Entry 6CDO (X-ray diffraction, 2.10 A resolution); this record covers chains A and C of the 3 polymer chains in the assembly.

== Chain A ==
Name: vFP16.02 Fab heavy chain
From: Mus musculus
Notes: antibody fragment or engineered binder
Chain sequence (230 residues; each row starts with the number of its first residue):
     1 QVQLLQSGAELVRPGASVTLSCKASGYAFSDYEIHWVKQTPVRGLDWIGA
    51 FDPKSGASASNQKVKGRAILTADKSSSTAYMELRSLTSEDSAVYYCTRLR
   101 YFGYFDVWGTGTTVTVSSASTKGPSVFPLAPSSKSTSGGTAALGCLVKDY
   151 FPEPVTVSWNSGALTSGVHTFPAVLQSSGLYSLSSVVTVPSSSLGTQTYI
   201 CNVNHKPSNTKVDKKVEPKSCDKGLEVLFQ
Disulfides: C22-C96, C145-C201

== Chain C ==
Name: HIV-1 fusion peptide 512-519
Chain sequence (8 residues; each row starts with the number of its first residue):
   512 AVGIGAVF

== How chain A and chain C interact ==
Pairs across the interface - 20 pairs, chain A then chain C:
  E33(A) - G514(C)
  E33(A) - I515(C)  hydrogen bond (side chain-backbone)
  E33(A) - G516(C)  hydrogen bond (side chain-backbone)
  A50(A) - I515(C)
  D52(A) - G516(C)
  S55(A) - G516(C)
  A57(A) - I515(C)
  A57(A) - F519(C)  hydrophobic
  S58(A) - I515(C)
  A59(A) - I515(C)
  L99(A) - A512(C)
  L99(A) - G514(C)
  Y101(A) - V513(C)
  Y101(A) - G516(C)
  Y101(A) - A517(C)
  F102(A) - A512(C)  hydrogen bond (backbone-backbone)
  F102(A) - V513(C)  hydrogen bond (backbone-backbone)
  F102(A) - A517(C)  hydrophobic
  G103(A) - A512(C)  hydrogen bond (backbone-backbone)
  Y104(A) - A512(C)
Also at the interface, not in a pair above, chain A (15 interface residues in all): W47, F51, R100

== In short ==
15 residues of chain A and 7 residues of chain C are in contact; the contacts include 5 hydrogen bonds. Among
the polar pairs are E33(A)-I515(C), E33(A)-G516(C) and F102(A)-A512(C).
Chain A is vFP16.02 Fab heavy chain (Mus musculus) and chain C is HIV-1 fusion peptide 512-519; the structure,
Structure of vaccine-elicited HIV-1 neutralizing antibody vFP16.02 in complex with HIV-1 fusion peptide
residue 512-519, was determined by X-ray diffraction together with 5TKJ, 5TKK, 6CDE and 6CDI from the same
study.
